PDB entry 5E5A | X-ray diffraction, 2.81 A resolution | chains I and B of the 11 polymer chains in the assembly

[Chain I]
Molecule: 146-nt DNA strand
Source organism: Homo sapiens
Sequence (146 nucleotides; each row starts with the number of its first residue):
     1 ATCAATATCC ACCTGCAGAT TCTACCAAAA GTGTATTTGG AAACTGCTCC ATCAAAAGGC
    61 ATGTTCAGCG GAATTCCGCT GAACATGCCT TTTGATGGAG CAGTTTCCAA ATACACTTTT
   121 GGTAGAATCT GCAGGTGGAT ATTGAT

[Chain B]
Molecule: Histone H4
Source organism: Xenopus laevis
UniProtKB: P62799 (H4_XENLA); residues 0-102 here correspond to UniProt positions 1-103 (UniProt number = residue number + 1)
Sequence (103 residues; row label = number of the first residue in the row; numbering starts at 0):
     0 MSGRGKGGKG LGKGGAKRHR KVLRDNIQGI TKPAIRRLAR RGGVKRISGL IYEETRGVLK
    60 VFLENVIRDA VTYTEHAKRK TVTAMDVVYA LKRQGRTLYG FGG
Unresolved in the structure: 0-23
Curated features (UniProtKB/Swiss-Prot):
  - DNA-binding region: Lys16 to Lys20
  - modified residue: Ser1 (N-acetylserine), Arg3 (Asymmetric dimethylarginine), Lys5 (N6-(2-hydroxyisobutyryl)lysine), Lys8 (N6-(2-hydroxyisobutyryl)lysine), Lys12 (N6-(2-hydroxyisobutyryl)lysine), Lys16 (N6-(2-hydroxyisobutyryl)lysine), Lys20 (N6,N6,N6-trimethyllysine), Lys31 (N6-(2-hydroxyisobutyryl)lysine), Lys44 (N6-(2-hydroxyisobutyryl)lysine), Ser47 (Phosphoserine), Tyr51 (Phosphotyrosine), Lys59 (N6-(2-hydroxyisobutyryl)lysine), Lys77 (N6-(2-hydroxyisobutyryl)lysine), Lys79 (N6-(2-hydroxyisobutyryl)lysine), Tyr88 (Phosphotyrosine), Lys91 (N6-(2-hydroxyisobutyryl)lysine)
  - cross-link (Glycyl lysine isopeptide (Lys-Gly)): Lys31 (interchain with G-Cter in UFM1), Lys91 (interchain with G-Cter in ubiquitin)

[Chain I / chain B interface]
Contacting residue pairs - 6 pairs, chain I then chain B:
  DG40(I) with Lys77(B), salt bridge to the phosphate
  DC60(I) with Pro32(B), phosphate contact; Arg36(B), salt bridge to the phosphate
  DA61(I) with Thr30(B), phosphate contact; Pro32(B), phosphate contact
  DC69(I) with Arg45(B), sugar contact
Also at the interface, not in a pair above, chain I (6 interface residues in all): DC49, DG70
Also at the interface, not in a pair above, chain B (6 interface residues in all): Thr80

[In short]
The chain I/chain B interface involves 6 residues from each chain; the contacts include 2 salt bridges. Polar
contacts include DG40(I)-Lys77(B) and DC60(I)-Arg36(B). UniProt lists a DNA-binding region on chain B.
Here chain I is a 146-nt DNA strand (Homo sapiens) and chain B is Histone H4 (Xenopus laevis). Entry 5E5A
(Crystal structure of the chromatin-tethering domain of Human cytomegalovirus IE1 protein bound to the
nucleosome core ...) was determined by X-ray diffraction.
